7WB4 - chains B and D of the 27 polymer chains in the assembly; structure by electron microscopy, 5.60 A resolution (low resolution: residue-level contacts below are approximate; hydrogen-bond / salt-bridge calls are withheld).

== Chain B ==
Name: Nuclear pore complex protein Nup85
Organism: Xenopus laevis
UniProt: Q68FJ0 (NUP85_XENLA); residue numbers follow UniProt; this construct covers 1-653
Sequence (653 residues; numbered 1 to 653; the number before each row is that of its first residue):
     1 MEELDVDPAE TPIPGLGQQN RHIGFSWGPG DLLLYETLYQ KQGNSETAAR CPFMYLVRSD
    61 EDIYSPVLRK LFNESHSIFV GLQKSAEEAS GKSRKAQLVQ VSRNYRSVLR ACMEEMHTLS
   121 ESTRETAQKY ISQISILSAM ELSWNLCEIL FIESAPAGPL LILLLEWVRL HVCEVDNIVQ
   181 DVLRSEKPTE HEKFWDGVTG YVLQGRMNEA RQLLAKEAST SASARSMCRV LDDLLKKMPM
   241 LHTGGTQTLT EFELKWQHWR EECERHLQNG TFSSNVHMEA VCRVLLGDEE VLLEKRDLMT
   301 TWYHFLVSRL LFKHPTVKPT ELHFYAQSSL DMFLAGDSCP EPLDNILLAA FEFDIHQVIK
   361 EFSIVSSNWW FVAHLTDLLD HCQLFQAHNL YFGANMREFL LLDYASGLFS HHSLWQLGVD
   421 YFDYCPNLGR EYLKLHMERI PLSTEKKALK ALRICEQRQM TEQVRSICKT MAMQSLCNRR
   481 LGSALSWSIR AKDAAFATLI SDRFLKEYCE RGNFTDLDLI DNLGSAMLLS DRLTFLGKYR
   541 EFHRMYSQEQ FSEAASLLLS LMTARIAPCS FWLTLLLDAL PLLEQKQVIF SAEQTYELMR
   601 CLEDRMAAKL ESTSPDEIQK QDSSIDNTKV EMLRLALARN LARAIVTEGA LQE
Disordered / not traced: 1-17, 587-590, 650-653

== Chain D ==
Name: Nucleoporin SEH1-B
Organism: Xenopus laevis
UniProt: Q6GNF1 (SEH1B_XENLA); residues 1-360 here = UniProt positions 1-360
Sequence (360 residues; numbered 1 to 360; the number before each row is that of its first residue):
     1 MFVARSIAAD HKDLIHDVSF DFHGRRMATC SSDQSVKVWD KSENVNWHCT ASWKTHSGSV
    61 WRVTWAHPEF GQVLASCSFD RTAAVWEEIV GESNDKLRGQ SHWVKRTTLV DSRTSVTDVK
   121 FAPKHMGLML ATCSADGVVR IYEAPDVMNL SQWSLQHEIS CKLSCSCISW NPSSSRAHSP
   181 MIAVGSDDSS PNIMGKVQIY EYNENTRKYA KAETLMSVSD PVHDIAFAPN LGRSFHILAV
   241 ATKDVRIFTM KPLRKELSSS GGVTKFENHT VAQFDNHNSQ VWRVSWNITG TVLASSGDDG
   301 TVRLWKANYM DNWKCIGVLK GDGNPVGNSF QGIFGSSIGS ASHGLQNSVN GTSTSGRKHS
Disordered / not traced: 92-98, 112, 151, 328-360

== How chain B and chain D interact ==
Contacting residue pairs - 20 pairs, chain B then chain D:
  Q18(B) - G321(D)
  R21(B) - G300(D)
  I23(B) - S296(D)
  S26(B) - V18(D)
  W27(B) - W286(D)
  W27(B) - N287(D)
  E36(B) - I15(D)
  T37(B) - I15(D)
  T37(B) - H16(D)
  P52(B) - S6(D)
  P52(B) - I7(D)
  F53(B) - S6(D)
  M54(B) - A4(D)
  M54(B) - R5(D)
  M54(B) - S6(D)
  M54(B) - I7(D)
  Y55(B) - A4(D)
  L56(B) - V3(D)
  V57(B) - F2(D)
  R58(B) - F2(D)
Also at the interface, not in a pair above, chain B (18 interface residues in all): G28, P29, E61, Y391
Also at the interface, not in a pair above, chain D (21 interface residues in all): M1, A8, A9, I288, T301, V302, Y309

== Overview ==
18 residues of chain B and 21 residues of chain D are in contact.
Here chain B is Nuclear pore complex protein Nup85 and chain D is Nucleoporin SEH1-B, both from Xenopus
laevis. Entry 7WB4 (Cryo-EM structure of the NR subunit from X. laevis NPC) was determined by electron
microscopy.
